Entry 6D8B (X-ray diffraction, 2.95 A resolution); this record covers chains C and D of the 6 polymer chains in the assembly.

== Chain C ==
Name: Hemagglutinin HA1 chain
From: Influenza A virus
Reference sequence: A0A2I7YV81 (A0A2I7YV81_9INFA); residues 1-321 here correspond to UniProt positions 19-339 (UniProt number = residue number + 18)
Amino-acid sequence (321 residues; row label = number of the first residue in the row):
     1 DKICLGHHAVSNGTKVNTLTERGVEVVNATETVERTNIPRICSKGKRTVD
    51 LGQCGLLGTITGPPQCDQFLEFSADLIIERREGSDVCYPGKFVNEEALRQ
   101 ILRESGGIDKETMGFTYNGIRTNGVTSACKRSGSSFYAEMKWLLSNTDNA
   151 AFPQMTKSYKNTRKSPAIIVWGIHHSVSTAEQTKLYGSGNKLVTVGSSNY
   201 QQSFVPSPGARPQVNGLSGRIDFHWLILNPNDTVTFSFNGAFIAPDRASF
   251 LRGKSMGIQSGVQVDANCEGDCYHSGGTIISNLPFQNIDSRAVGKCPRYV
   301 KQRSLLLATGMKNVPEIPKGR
Disordered / not traced: 317-321
Disulfides: Cys42-Cys268, Cys54-Cys66, Cys87-Cys129, Cys272-Cys296
Glycans and other covalent adducts: N-acetylglucosamine (NAG) linked to Asn231
From the paper describing this entry:
  - post-translational modification sites: Asn231
  - specificity-determining residues: Leu217
  - mutagenesis - V177K/K184T/G219S: increased binding to human-type receptor

== Chain D ==
Name: Hemagglutinin HA2 chain
From: Influenza A virus
Reference sequence: A0A218MY65 (A0A218MY65_9INFA); residues 1-221 here correspond to UniProt positions 340-560 (UniProt number = residue number + 339)
Amino-acid sequence (221 residues; numbered 1 to 221; the number before each row is that of its first residue):
     1 GLFGAIAGFIENGWEGLIDGWYGFRHQNAQGEGTAADYKSTQSAIDQITG
    51 KLNRLIAKTNQQFELIDNEFNEVEKQIGNVINWTRDSITEVWSYNAELLI
   101 AMENQHTIDLADSEMDKLYERVKRQLRENAEEDGTGCFEIFHKCDDDCMA
   151 SIRNNTYDHRKYREEAMQNRIQIDPVKLSSGYKDVILWFSFGASCFILLA
   201 IVMGLVFICVKNGNMRCTICI
Disordered / not traced: 172-221
Disulfides: Cys144-Cys148
Glycans and other covalent adducts: N-acetylglucosamine (NAG) linked to Asn82
From the paper describing this entry:
  - post-translational modification sites: Asn82

== Interface between chain C and chain D ==
Residue-residue contacts (130):
  Asp1(C) with Gln27(D); Ile140(D), hydrogen bond (backbone-backbone); His142(D), hydrogen bond (side chain-backbone); Lys143(D)
  Lys2(C) with His26(D); Gln27(D), hydrogen bond (backbone-backbone); Cys137(D); Phe138(D); Glu139(D); Ile140(D); Met149(D)
  Ile3(C) with Phe24(D), hydrophobic; Arg25(D); His26(D); Cys137(D); Phe138(D), hydrogen bond (backbone-backbone); Ile152(D), hydrophobic
  Cys4(C) with Trp14(D); Phe24(D); Arg25(D), hydrogen bond (backbone-backbone); Gly136(D); Cys137(D), disulfide
  Leu5(C) with Ile10(D); Trp14(D); Gly23(D); Phe24(D), hydrophobic; Tyr119(D), hydrophobic; Gly136(D), hydrogen bond (backbone-backbone); Phe138(D), hydrophobic
  Gly6(C) with Trp14(D); Tyr22(D); Gly23(D), hydrogen bond (backbone-backbone); Met115(D)
  His7(C) with Ile6(D); Gly13(D); Trp14(D), hydrogen bond (backbone-backbone); Trp21(D); Met115(D)
  His8(C) with Trp14(D); Leu17(D); Gly20(D); Trp21(D), hydrogen bond (backbone-backbone)
  Ala9(C) with Trp14(D), hydrogen bond (backbone-backbone); Glu15(D)
  Val10(C) with Glu15(D)
  Ser11(C) with Glu15(D)
  Val16(C) with Asn104(D)
  Asn17(C) with Ala101(D); Asn104(D), hydrogen bond (backbone-side chain)
  Thr18(C) with Ala101(D); Gln105(D), hydrogen bond; Ile108(D)
  Leu19(C) with Ala101(D); Met102(D), hydrophobic; Gln105(D), hydrogen bond (backbone-side chain)
  Thr20(C) with Gln105(D), hydrogen bond
  Val24(C) with Ile108(D), hydrophobic
  Glu79(C) with Phe70(D)
  Arg80(C) with Phe70(D)
  Arg81(C) with Glu69(D); Phe70(D)
  Glu95(C) with Asn71(D)
  Glu96(C) with Asp67(D); Asn68(D), hydrogen bond
  Arg99(C) with Asn68(D)
  Gln100(C) with Leu65(D); Ile66(D)
  Met256(C) with Gln62(D), hydrogen bond
  Gly257(C) with Leu65(D)
  Gln259(C) with Asn68(D), hydrogen bond; Glu69(D), hydrogen bond (side chain-backbone); Phe70(D)
  Ser275(C) with Glu69(D), hydrogen bond
  Asn282(C) with Ile56(D); Ala57(D), hydrogen bond (backbone-backbone)
  Leu283(C) with Ile56(D), hydrophobic
  Pro284(C) with Leu55(D); Ile56(D)
  Phe285(C) with Ala96(D), hydrophobic; Ile100(D), hydrophobic
  Ser290(C) with Arg85(D)
  Arg291(C) with Leu65(D); Asp67(D), salt bridge; Asn68(D); Glu69(D), salt bridge; Arg85(D)
  Val293(C) with Phe63(D); Glu64(D); Leu65(D), hydrophobic
  Gly294(C) with Gln61(D); Gln62(D); Phe63(D), hydrogen bond (backbone-backbone)
  Lys295(C) with Asn60(D); Gln61(D); Gln62(D)
  Cys296(C) with Thr59(D)
  Arg298(C) with Thr59(D); Trp92(D)
  Tyr299(C) with Thr89(D); Trp92(D)
  Val300(C) with Trp92(D); Ser93(D); Ala96(D), hydrophobic
  Lys301(C) with Thr89(D); Ser93(D), hydrogen bond (backbone-side chain)
  Gln302(C) with Ser93(D), hydrogen bond (side chain-backbone); Glu97(D), hydrogen bond
  Leu305(C) with Ala96(D), hydrophobic; Glu97(D)
  Leu306(C) with Ile100(D); Asn104(D), hydrogen bond (backbone-side chain)
  Leu307(C) with Leu52(D), hydrophobic; Leu55(D), hydrophobic; Ile100(D), hydrophobic; Asn104(D)
  Ala308(C) with Asn104(D), hydrogen bond (backbone-side chain); Thr107(D)
  Thr309(C) with Trp21(D); Ile48(D)
  Gly310(C) with Trp21(D); Thr107(D)
  Met311(C) with Ile6(D), hydrophobic; Trp21(D), hydrophobic; Tyr22(D), hydrophobic; Ala111(D), hydrophobic
  Val314(C) with Ala7(D), hydrophobic; Asn12(D); Gly13(D), hydrogen bond (backbone-backbone)
  Pro315(C) with Asn12(D)
  Glu316(C) with Asn12(D)
Interface residues without a listed pair, chain C (60 interface residues in all): Val26, Thr30, Thr32, Arg103, Ile258, Ser260, Lys312
Interface residues without a listed pair, chain D (65 interface residues in all): Glu90, Leu98, Leu99, Glu103, Val122, Phe141
Cross-chain cystine bridges: Cys4(C)-Cys137(D)

== In short ==
60 residues of chain C face 65 of chain D across their interface; the contacts include 1 disulfide bond, 27
hydrogen bonds and 2 salt bridges. Among the polar pairs are Arg291(C)-Asp67(D), Arg291(C)-Glu69(D) and
Asp1(C)-His142(D). Covalently linked N-acetylglucosamine: at Asn231(C). The paper reports that
V177K/K184T/G219S of chain C increase binding to human-type receptor; the specificity determinant Leu217(C).
Here chain C is Hemagglutinin HA1 chain and chain D is Hemagglutinin HA2 chain, both from Influenza A virus.
Entry 6D8B (The crystal structure of hemagglutinin from A/Hong Kong/125/2017 H7N9 influenza virus) was
determined by X-ray diffraction, deposited together with 6D7C, 6D7U and 6D8D.
